PDB entry 2OZR | X-ray diffraction, 2.30 A resolution | chains B and D of the 8 polymer chains in the assembly

# Chain B (and D)
Name: Collagenase 3
Source organism: Homo sapiens
Notes: EC 3.4.24.-; fragment: Catalytic Domain; chain D of this document is another copy of the same molecule, construct and numbering; everything in this record applies to it too
Reference sequence: P45452 (MMP13_HUMAN); residues 83-249 here correspond to UniProt positions 104-270 (UniProt number = residue number + 21)
Amino-acid sequence (170 residues; numbered 80 to 249; the number before each row is that of its first residue):
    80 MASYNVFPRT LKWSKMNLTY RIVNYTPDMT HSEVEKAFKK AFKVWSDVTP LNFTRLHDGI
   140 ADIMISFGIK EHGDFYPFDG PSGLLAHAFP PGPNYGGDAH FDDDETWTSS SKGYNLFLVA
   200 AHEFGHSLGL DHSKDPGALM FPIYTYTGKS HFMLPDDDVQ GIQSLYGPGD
Not modelled in the structure: 80-82 (chain D: 80-83)
Sequence notes: expression tag (80-82)
Curated features (UniProtKB/Swiss-Prot):
  - active site: Glu-202
  - binding site (Ca(2+)): Asp-107, Asp-141, Asp-158, Gly-159, Ser-161, Leu-163, Asn-173, Gly-175, Asp-177, Asp-181, Asp-182, Glu-184
  - binding site (Zn(2+)): His-151, Asp-153, His-166, His-179, His-201, His-205, His-211, Met-219
  - glycosylation (N-linked (GlcNAc...) asparagine): Asn-96, Asn-131
Metal / ion sites: Ca2+ site 1: Asp-107, Asp-182, Glu-184; Ca2+ site 2: Asp-141, Asn-173, Gly-175, Asp-177; Zn2+ site 1: His-151, Asp-153, His-166, His-179; Ca2+ site 3: Asp-158, Gly-159, Ser-161, Leu-163, Asp-181, Glu-184; Zn2+ site 2: His-201, His-205, His-211
Ligand contacts: GG1 (4-{[1-methyl-2,4-dioxo-6-(3-phenylprop-1-yn-1-yl)-1,4-dihydroquinazolin-3(2h)-yl]methyl}benzoic acid): Lys-119, Asn-194, Phe-196, Leu-197, Val-198, His-201, Gly-216, Ala-217, Leu-218, Phe-220, Pro-221, Ile-222, Tyr-223, Thr-224, Tyr-225, Thr-226, Gly-227, Lys-228, Ser-229, His-230, Phe-231, Met-232, Pro-234

# Chain B / chain D interface
Contacting residue pairs (7):
  Thr-109(B) / Ser-243(D)
  Ser-111(B) / Gln-242(D)
  Glu-112(B) / Gln-239(D)  hydrogen bond
  Lys-115(B) / Val-238(D)
  Lys-115(B) / Gln-242(D)  hydrogen bond
  Ser-188(B) / Gln-239(D)
  Lys-228(B) / Asp-235(D)  salt bridge
Also at the interface, not in a pair above, chain D (6 interface residues in all): Pro-247

# Overview
Chain B and chain D each contribute 6 residues to their interface, with 2 hydrogen bonds and 1 salt bridge.
Among the polar pairs are Lys-228(B)/Asp-235(D), Glu-112(B)/Gln-239(D) and Lys-115(B)/Gln-242(D). Ligands of
chain B: compound GG1.
Both chains are Collagenase 3 (Homo sapiens). Entry 2OZR (MMP13 Catalytic Domain Complexed with
4-{[1-methyl-2,4-dioxo-6-(3-phenylprop-1-yn-1-yl)-1,4-dihydroquinazolin-3(2H)-yl]methyl}benzoic acid) was
determined by X-ray diffraction together with 2OW9 from the same study.
